PDB entry 3K4M | X-ray diffraction, 2.20 A resolution | chains B and C of the 4 polymer chains in the assembly

[Chain B (and C)]
Protein: Pyranose 2-oxidase
Source organism: Trametes ochracea
Notes: EC 1.1.3.10; chain C of this document is another copy of the same molecule, construct and numbering; everything in this record applies to it too
Reference sequence: Q7ZA32 (Q7ZA32_TRAOC); residue numbers follow UniProt; this construct covers 1-623
Sequence (623 residues; each row starts with the number of its first residue):
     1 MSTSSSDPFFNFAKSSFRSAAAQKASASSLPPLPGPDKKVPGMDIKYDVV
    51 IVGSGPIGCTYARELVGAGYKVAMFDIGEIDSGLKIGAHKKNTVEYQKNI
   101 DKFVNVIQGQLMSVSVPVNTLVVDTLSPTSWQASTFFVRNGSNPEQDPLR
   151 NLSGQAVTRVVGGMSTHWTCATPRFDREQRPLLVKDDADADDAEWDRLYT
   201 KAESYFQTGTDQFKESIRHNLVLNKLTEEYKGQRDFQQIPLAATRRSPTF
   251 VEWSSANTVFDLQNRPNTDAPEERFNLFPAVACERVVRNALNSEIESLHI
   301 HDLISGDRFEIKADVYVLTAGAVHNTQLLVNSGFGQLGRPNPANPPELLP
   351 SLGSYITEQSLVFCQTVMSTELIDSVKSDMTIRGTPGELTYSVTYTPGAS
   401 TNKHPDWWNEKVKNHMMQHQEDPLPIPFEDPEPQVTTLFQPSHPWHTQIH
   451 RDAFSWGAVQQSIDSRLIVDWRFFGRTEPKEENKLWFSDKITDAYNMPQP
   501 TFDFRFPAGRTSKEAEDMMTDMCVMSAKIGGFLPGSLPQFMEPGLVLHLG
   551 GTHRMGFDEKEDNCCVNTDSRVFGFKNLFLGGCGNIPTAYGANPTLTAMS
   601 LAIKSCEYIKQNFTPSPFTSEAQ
Unresolved in the structure: 1-42, 620-623 (chain C: 1-45, 620-623)
Differences from the reference sequence: engineered mutation Trp456 (Tyr in Q7ZA32)
Covalently attached groups: flavin-adenine dinucleotide (FAD) linked to His167
Ligand contacts:
  - FAD (flavin-adenine dinucleotide): Val52, Gly53, Ser54, Gly55, Pro56, Ile57, Gly58, Phe75, Asp76, Ile77, Gly78, Ile107, Leu111, Thr158, Arg159, Val160, Gly162, Gly163, Met164, Ser165, Trp168, Thr169, Cys170, Ala171, Val281, Ala282, Cys283, Thr319, Ala320, Gly321, His324, Leu547, His548, Gly582, Cys583, Asn593, Pro594, Thr595
  - 2-deoxy-2-fluoro-beta-D-glucopyranose (SHG): Thr169, Ala171, Leu361, Gln448, His450, Asp452, Arg472, Phe474, Leu545, Val546, His548, Asn593

[How chain B and chain C interact]
Residue-residue contacts (45; chain B residue first):
  Thr120(B) - Thr120(C)  hydrogen bond
  Leu121(B) - Leu121(C)  hydrophobic
  Val122(B) - Pro148(C)  hydrophobic
  Asp124(B) - Ser153(C)  hydrogen bond
  Asp124(B) - Glu542(C)
  Asp124(B) - Pro543(C)
  Thr125(B) - Phe540(C)
  Thr125(B) - Met541(C)
  Thr125(B) - Glu542(C)
  Ser127(B) - Glu516(C)  hydrogen bond
  Ser127(B) - Phe540(C)
  Pro128(B) - Ser360(C)
  Pro128(B) - Ser512(C)  hydrogen bond (backbone-side chain)
  Pro128(B) - Ala515(C)  hydrophobic
  Pro128(B) - Phe540(C)
  Thr129(B) - Ser512(C)
  Thr129(B) - Lys513(C)
  Thr129(B) - Glu516(C)
  Gln132(B) - Leu149(C)
  Gln132(B) - Arg505(C)  hydrogen bond
  Ala133(B) - Arg505(C)  hydrogen bond (backbone-side chain)
  Ser134(B) - Leu149(C)
  Phe136(B) - Leu149(C)  hydrophobic
  Pro148(B) - Val122(C)  hydrophobic
  Pro148(B) - Phe136(C)  hydrophobic
  Leu149(B) - Ser134(C)
  Leu149(B) - Thr135(C)
  Leu149(B) - Phe136(C)  hydrophobic
  Ser153(B) - Asp124(C)  hydrogen bond
  Ser360(B) - Pro128(C)
  Arg505(B) - Gln132(C)  hydrogen bond
  Arg505(B) - Ala133(C)  hydrogen bond (side chain-backbone)
  Phe506(B) - Pro128(C)  hydrophobic
  Ser512(B) - Pro128(C)  hydrogen bond (side chain-backbone)
  Ser512(B) - Thr129(C)
  Ala515(B) - Pro128(C)  hydrophobic
  Glu516(B) - Ser127(C)  hydrogen bond
  Glu516(B) - Thr129(C)
  Phe540(B) - Thr125(C)
  Phe540(B) - Ser127(C)
  Phe540(B) - Pro128(C)
  Met541(B) - Thr125(C)
  Glu542(B) - Asp124(C)
  Glu542(B) - Thr125(C)
  Pro543(B) - Asp124(C)
Interface residues without a listed pair, chain B (28 interface residues in all): Leu126, Thr135, Lys513
Interface residues without a listed pair, chain C (28 interface residues in all): Leu126, Phe506

[Summary]
Chain B and chain C each contribute 28 residues to their interface, with 11 hydrogen bonds. Polar contacts
include Thr120(B)-Thr120(C), Asp124(B)-Ser153(C) and Ser127(B)-Glu516(C). Chain B binds
2-deoxy-2-fluoro-beta-D-glucopyranose. Covalently linked flavin-adenine dinucleotide: at His167(B).
Both chains are Pyranose 2-oxidase (Trametes ochracea). Entry 3K4M (Pyranose 2-oxidase Y456W mutant in complex
with 2FG) was determined by X-ray diffraction together with 3K4J, 3K4K, 3K4L and 3K4N from the same study.
